PDB entry 7S1Z | electron microscopy, 3.30 A resolution | chains A and B

[Chain A (and B)]
Molecule: Solute carrier family 12 member 2
From: Homo sapiens
Notes: chain B of this document is another copy of the same molecule, construct and numbering; everything in this record applies to it too
UniProt: P55011 (S12A2_HUMAN); residue numbers follow UniProt; this construct covers 2-1212
Amino-acid sequence (1216 residues; each row starts with the number of its first residue; numbers below 1 keep their minus sign (Gly-3 is residue -3)):
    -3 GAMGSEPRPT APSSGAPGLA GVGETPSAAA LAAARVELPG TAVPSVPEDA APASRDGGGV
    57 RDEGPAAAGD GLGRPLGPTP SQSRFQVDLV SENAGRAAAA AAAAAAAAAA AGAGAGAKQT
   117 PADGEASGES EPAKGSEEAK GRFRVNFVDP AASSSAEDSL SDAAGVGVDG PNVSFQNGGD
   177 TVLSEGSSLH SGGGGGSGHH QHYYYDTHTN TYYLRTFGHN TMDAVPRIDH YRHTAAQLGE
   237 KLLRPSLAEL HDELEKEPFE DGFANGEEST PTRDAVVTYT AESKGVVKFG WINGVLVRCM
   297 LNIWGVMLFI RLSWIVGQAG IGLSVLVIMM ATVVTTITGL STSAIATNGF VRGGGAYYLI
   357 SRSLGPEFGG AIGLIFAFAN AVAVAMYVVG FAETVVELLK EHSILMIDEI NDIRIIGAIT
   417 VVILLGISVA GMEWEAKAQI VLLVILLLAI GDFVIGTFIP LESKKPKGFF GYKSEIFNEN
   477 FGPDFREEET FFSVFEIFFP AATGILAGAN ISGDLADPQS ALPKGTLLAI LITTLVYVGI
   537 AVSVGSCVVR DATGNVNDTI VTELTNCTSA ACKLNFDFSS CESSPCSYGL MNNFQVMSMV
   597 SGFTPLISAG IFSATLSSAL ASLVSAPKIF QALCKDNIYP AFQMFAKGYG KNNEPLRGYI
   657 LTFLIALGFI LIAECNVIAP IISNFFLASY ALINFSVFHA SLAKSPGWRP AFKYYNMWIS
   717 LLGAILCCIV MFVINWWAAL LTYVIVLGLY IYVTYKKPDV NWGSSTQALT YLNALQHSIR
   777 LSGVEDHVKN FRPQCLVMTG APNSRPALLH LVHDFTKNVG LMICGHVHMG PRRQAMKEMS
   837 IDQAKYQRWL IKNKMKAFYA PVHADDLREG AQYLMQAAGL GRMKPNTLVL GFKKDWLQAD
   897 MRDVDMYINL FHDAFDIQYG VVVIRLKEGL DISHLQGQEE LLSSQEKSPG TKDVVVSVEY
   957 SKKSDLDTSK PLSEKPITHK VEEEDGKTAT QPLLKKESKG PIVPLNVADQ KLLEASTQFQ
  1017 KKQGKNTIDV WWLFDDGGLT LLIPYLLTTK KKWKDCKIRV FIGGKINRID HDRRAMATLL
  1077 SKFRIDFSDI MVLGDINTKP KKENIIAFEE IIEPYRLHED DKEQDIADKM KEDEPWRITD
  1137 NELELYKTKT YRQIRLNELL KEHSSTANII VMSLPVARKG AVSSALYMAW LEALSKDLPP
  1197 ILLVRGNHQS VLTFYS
Not modelled in the structure: -3 to 281, 754-1212
Differences from the reference sequence: expression tag (-3 to 1); engineered mutation Asn289 (Lys in P55011), Glu492 (Ala in P55011), Cys671 (Leu in P55011); conflict Leu518 (Ile in P55011)
UniProt features mapped onto this chain:
  - region: Ser761 to Ser778 (Scissor helix)
  - motif: Arg80 to Val83 (RFXV motif 1), Arg138 to Val141 (RFXV motif 2)
  - binding site (Na(+)): Leu297, Trp300, Ala610, Ser613, Ser614
  - binding site (K(+)): Asn298, Ile299, Tyr383, Pro496, Ala497, Thr499
  - binding site (chloride): Gly301, Val302, Met303, Phe372, Pro496, Ala497, Gly500, Ile501, Phe682, Tyr686
  - modified residue: Ser77 (Phosphoserine), Ser79 (Phosphoserine), Thr203 (Phosphothreonine), Thr207 (Phosphothreonine), Thr212 (Phosphothreonine), Thr217 (Phosphothreonine), Thr230 (Phosphothreonine), Ser242 (Phosphoserine), Thr266 (Phosphothreonine), Ser940 (Phosphoserine), Ser944 (Phosphoserine), Ser994 (Phosphoserine)
  - glycosylation (N-linked (GlcNAc...) asparagine): Asn553, Asn562
  - natural variant: Ala327 (A327V: In DELMNES), Asn376 (N376I: In DELMNES), Ala379 (A379L: In DELMNES), Arg410 (R410Q: In DELMNES), Trp892 to Ser1212 (deletion: In DELMNES), Glu979 (E979K: In DFNA78), Glu980 (E980K: In DELMNES), Asp981 (D981Y: In DFNA78), Pro988 (P988T: In DFNA78)
  - mutagenesis: Thr217 (T217A/S/E: Impairs transporter activity), Asp219 (D219A: Impairs transporter activity), Gly235 (G235A: Impairs transporter activity), Glu236 to Glu249 (Decrease in Cl(-) influx and impairs transporter activity; Decrease in Cl(-) influx when mutated to the equivalent sequence in NKCC2), Lys237 (K237A: Impairs transporter activity), Leu238 (L238A: Impairs transporter activity), Arg240 (R240A: Impairs transporter activity), Pro241 (P241A: Impairs transporter activity), Ser242 (S242A/E: Impairs transporter activity), Leu243 (L243A: Abolishes transporter activity), Ala244 (A244E: Impairs transporter activity), Leu246 (L246S: Impairs transporter activity), 44 further mutagenesis entries in UniProt
Cystine bridges: Cys563-Cys568, Cys577-Cys582
From the paper describing this entry:
  - mutagenesis - A492E, L671C: increased catalytic activity
  - mutagenesis - K289N: increased expression (citing earlier work)
  - post-translational modification sites: Thr217, Thr230 (citing earlier work)
  - mutagenesis - T217A, T217S, L243A: abolished catalytic activity
  - mutagenesis - M382C, P496C, S679C: decreased catalytic activity on MTSET

[Chain A / chain B interface]
Contacting residue pairs (19; chain A residue first):
  Phe694(A) - Ile747(B)  hydrophobic
  His695(A) - Tyr746(B)  hydrogen bond
  Leu698(A) - Thr750(B)
  Leu698(A) - Tyr751(B)  hydrophobic
  Ile725(A) - Leu736(B)  hydrophobic
  Phe728(A) - Phe728(B)  hydrophobic
  Phe728(A) - Trp732(B)
  Phe728(A) - Leu736(B)  hydrophobic
  Val729(A) - Trp732(B)  hydrophobic
  Trp732(A) - Phe728(B)
  Trp732(A) - Val729(B)  hydrophobic
  Trp732(A) - Trp732(B)
  Leu736(A) - Cys724(B)  hydrophobic
  Leu736(A) - Ile725(B)  hydrophobic
  Leu736(A) - Phe728(B)  hydrophobic
  Tyr746(A) - His695(B)  hydrogen bond
  Ile747(A) - Phe694(B)  hydrophobic
  Ile747(A) - Leu698(B)  hydrophobic
  Thr750(A) - Leu698(B)
Also at the interface, not in a pair above, chain A (18 interface residues in all): Phe691, Leu717, Ile721, Cys724, Val740, Leu743, Tyr751
Also at the interface, not in a pair above, chain B (18 interface residues in all): Phe691, Leu717, Ile721, Val740, Leu743

[Overview]
Chain A and chain B each contribute 18 residues to their interface, with 2 hydrogen bonds. Its one
hydrogen-bonded contact is His695(A)-Tyr746(B). The paper reports that T217A, T217S and L243A of chain A
abolish catalytic activity; modification sites Thr217(A) and Thr230(A); 9 substitutions were tested in all.
Both chains are Solute carrier family 12 member 2 (Homo sapiens). Entry 7S1Z (Cryo-EM structure of Human NKCC1
K289NA492EL671C) was determined by electron microscopy (same publication as 7S1X and 7S1Y).
